Entry 8FXR (electron microscopy, 4.50 A resolution (low resolution: residue-level contacts below are approximate; hydrogen-bond / salt-bridge calls are withheld)); this record covers chains AH and AI of the 202 polymer chains in the assembly.

== Chain AH (and AI) ==
Molecule: Portal protein, gp7
From: Agrobacterium phage Milano
Notes: chain AI of this document is another copy of the same molecule, construct and numbering; everything in this record applies to it too
UniProtKB: A0A482MFW7 (A0A482MFW7_9CAUD); residue numbers follow UniProt; this construct covers 1-420
Sequence (420 residues; numbered 1 to 420; the number before each row is that of its first residue):
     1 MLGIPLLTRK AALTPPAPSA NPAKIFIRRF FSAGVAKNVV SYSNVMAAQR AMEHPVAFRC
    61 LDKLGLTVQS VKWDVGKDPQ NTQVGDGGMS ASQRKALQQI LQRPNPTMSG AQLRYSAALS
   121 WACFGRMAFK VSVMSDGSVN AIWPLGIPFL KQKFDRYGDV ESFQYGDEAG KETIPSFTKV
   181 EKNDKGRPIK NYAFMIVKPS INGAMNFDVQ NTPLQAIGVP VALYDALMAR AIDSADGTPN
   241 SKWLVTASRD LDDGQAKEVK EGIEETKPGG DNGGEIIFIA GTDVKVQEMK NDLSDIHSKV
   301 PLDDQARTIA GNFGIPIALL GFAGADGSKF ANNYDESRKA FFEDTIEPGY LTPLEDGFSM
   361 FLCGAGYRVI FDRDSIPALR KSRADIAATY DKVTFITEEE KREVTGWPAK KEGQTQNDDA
Disordered / not traced: 1-15, 321-333, 410-420

== Chain AH / chain AI interface ==
Pairs across the interface (167; chain AH residue first):
  Ala48(AH) - Ile201(AI)
  Gln49(AH) - Asn202(AI)
  Met52(AH) - Ser200(AI)
  Met52(AH) - Ile201(AI)
  Met52(AH) - Asn211(AI)
  Glu53(AH) - Gln215(AI)
  Glu53(AH) - Ala216(AI)
  His54(AH) - Ala216(AI)
  Pro55(AH) - Ala216(AI)
  Pro55(AH) - Asn312(AI)
  Phe58(AH) - Thr212(AI)
  Phe58(AH) - Pro213(AI)
  Phe58(AH) - Ala216(AI)
  Arg59(AH) - Gly311(AI)
  Arg59(AH) - Asn312(AI)
  Lys63(AH) - Gly311(AI)
  Lys63(AH) - Asn312(AI)
  Leu66(AH) - Asp344(AI)
  Leu66(AH) - Pro348(AI)
  Gln69(AH) - Pro348(AI)
  Gln69(AH) - Thr352(AI)
  Gln69(AH) - Pro353(AI)
  Ser70(AH) - Pro348(AI)
  Lys72(AH) - Gln80(AI)
  Gln98(AH) - Thr82(AI)
  Gln99(AH) - Gln83(AI)
  Gln102(AH) - Gln80(AI)
  Arg103(AH) - Ser359(AI)
  Arg103(AH) - Met360(AI)
  Arg103(AH) - Cys363(AI)
  Arg103(AH) - Gly364(AI)
  Arg103(AH) - Ala365(AI)
  Pro104(AH) - Met360(AI)
  Asn105(AH) - Met205(AI)
  Thr107(AH) - Asp159(AI)
  Thr107(AH) - Thr178(AI)
  Thr107(AH) - Met205(AI)
  Met108(AH) - Met205(AI)
  Met108(AH) - Met360(AI)
  Ser109(AH) - Asp356(AI)
  Gln112(AH) - Val197(AI)
  Gln112(AH) - Pro199(AI)
  Tyr115(AH) - Lys198(AI)
  Tyr115(AH) - Pro199(AI)
  Tyr115(AH) - Asn211(AI)
  Ser116(AH) - Pro199(AI)
  Leu119(AH) - Ser200(AI)
  Leu119(AH) - Ile201(AI)
  Phe124(AH) - Ile201(AI)
  Lys130(AH) - Pro22(AI)
  Ser132(AH) - Pro18(AI)
  Met134(AH) - Pro16(AI)
  Asn140(AH) - Pro16(AI)
  Asn140(AH) - Ala17(AI)
  Asn140(AH) - Pro18(AI)
  Trp143(AH) - Asn21(AI)
  Trp143(AH) - Pro22(AI)
  Gly146(AH) - Asn202(AI)
  Pro148(AH) - Asn202(AI)
  Phe149(AH) - Ile25(AI)
  Phe149(AH) - Phe26(AI)
  Phe149(AH) - Asn202(AI)
  Tyr165(AH) - Pro22(AI)
  Tyr165(AH) - Ile25(AI)
  Gly166(AH) - Ile25(AI)
  Glu168(AH) - Arg29(AI)
  Ala169(AH) - Arg28(AI)
  Ala169(AH) - Arg29(AI)
  Met228(AH) - Val219(AI)
  Met228(AH) - Leu223(AI)
  Met228(AH) - Gln305(AI)
  Ala231(AH) - Leu223(AI)
  Ile232(AH) - Val219(AI)
  Ile232(AH) - Leu223(AI)
  Ala235(AH) - Leu223(AI)
  Ala235(AH) - Arg230(AI)
  Thr238(AH) - Arg230(AI)
  Pro239(AH) - Arg230(AI)
  Asn240(AH) - Arg230(AI)
  Asn240(AH) - Asp233(AI)
  Asn240(AH) - Ser234(AI)
  Lys242(AH) - Asp292(AI)
  Trp243(AH) - Pro239(AI)
  Trp243(AH) - Ser241(AI)
  Trp243(AH) - Met289(AI)
  Trp243(AH) - Asn291(AI)
  Thr266(AH) - Pro239(AI)
  Thr266(AH) - Asn240(AI)
  Lys267(AH) - Gly237(AI)
  Pro268(AH) - Ala235(AI)
  Pro268(AH) - Asp236(AI)
  Gly273(AH) - Asn240(AI)
  Gly274(AH) - Asn240(AI)
  Gly274(AH) - Ser241(AI)
  Glu275(AH) - Ser241(AI)
  Glu275(AH) - Glu264(AI)
  Ile276(AH) - Ser241(AI)
  Ile276(AH) - Lys242(AI)
  Ile276(AH) - Trp243(AI)
  Ile276(AH) - Val245(AI)
  Ile276(AH) - Ile263(AI)
  Ile276(AH) - Glu264(AI)
  Ile277(AH) - Trp243(AI)
  Ile277(AH) - Leu244(AI)
  Ile277(AH) - Val245(AI)
  Phe278(AH) - Val245(AI)
  Phe278(AH) - Ala256(AI)
  Phe278(AH) - Lys260(AI)
  Ile279(AH) - Val245(AI)
  Ile279(AH) - Thr246(AI)
  Ile279(AH) - Ala247(AI)
  Ala280(AH) - Ala247(AI)
  Ala280(AH) - Ser248(AI)
  Ala280(AH) - Asp253(AI)
  Gly281(AH) - Ala247(AI)
  Gly281(AH) - Ser248(AI)
  Gly281(AH) - Arg249(AI)
  Thr282(AH) - Arg249(AI)
  Asp283(AH) - Thr246(AI)
  Asp283(AH) - Lys285(AI)
  Val286(AH) - Leu244(AI)
  Val286(AH) - Gln287(AI)
  Val286(AH) - Met289(AI)
  Glu288(AH) - Met289(AI)
  Glu288(AH) - Lys290(AI)
  Glu288(AH) - Asn291(AI)
  Asp292(AH) - Asp295(AI)
  Leu293(AH) - Leu227(AI)
  Leu293(AH) - Arg230(AI)
  Leu293(AH) - Ser298(AI)
  Leu293(AH) - Pro301(AI)
  Ser294(AH) - Asp295(AI)
  Ser294(AH) - Pro301(AI)
  His297(AH) - Val300(AI)
  His297(AH) - Pro301(AI)
  His297(AH) - Asp304(AI)
  Lys299(AH) - Val300(AI)
  Tyr334(AH) - Glu336(AI)
  Tyr334(AH) - Ala340(AI)
  Asp335(AH) - Glu336(AI)
  Arg338(AH) - Glu336(AI)
  Arg338(AH) - Glu343(AI)
  Arg338(AH) - Asp344(AI)
  Asp374(AH) - Val404(AI)
  Pro377(AH) - Glu343(AI)
  Arg380(AH) - Arg383(AI)
  Arg380(AH) - Ile386(AI)
  Arg380(AH) - Tyr390(AI)
  Lys381(AH) - Ser382(AI)
  Lys381(AH) - Asp385(AI)
  Lys381(AH) - Ile386(AI)
  Ala384(AH) - Ile386(AI)
  Ala384(AH) - Thr389(AI)
  Ala384(AH) - Tyr390(AI)
  Ala387(AH) - Phe395(AI)
  Asp391(AH) - Lys392(AI)
  Asp391(AH) - Thr394(AI)
  Asp391(AH) - Phe395(AI)
  Glu398(AH) - Phe395(AI)
  Lys401(AH) - Phe395(AI)
  Arg402(AH) - Phe395(AI)
  Arg402(AH) - Ile396(AI)
  Arg402(AH) - Glu400(AI)
  Trp407(AH) - Ile396(AI)
  Trp407(AH) - Glu400(AI)
  Trp407(AH) - Glu403(AI)
  Trp407(AH) - Val404(AI)
Other interface residues (no listed pair), chain AH (102 interface residues in all): Asp74, Lys95, Pro106, Cys123, Leu145, Asp167, Gly170, Glu172, Ser234, Asp236, Asp250, Ile263, Ile296, Leu320, Phe342, Ala388, Tyr390, Lys392, Thr405
Other interface residues (no listed pair), chain AI (105 interface residues in all): Ala20, Gly203, Ala222, Ala226, Thr238, Val259, Leu293, Ile296, Gly314, Ile317, Thr345, Gly349, Tyr367, Val393

== In short ==
102 residues of chain AH face 105 of chain AI across their interface.
Chain AH and chain AI are both Portal protein, gp7 (Agrobacterium phage Milano); the structure, Structure of
neck with portal vertex of capsid of Agrobacterium phage Milano, was determined by electron microscopy (same
publication as 8FWE, 8FWG, 8FWM and 8FXP).
